7SIZ - chains A and B; structure by X-ray diffraction, 3.10 A resolution.

== Chain A ==
Molecule: Voltage-gated potassium channel subunit beta-2
Source organism: Rattus norvegicus
Notes: EC 1.1.1.-
UniProtKB: P62483 (KCAB2_RAT); residues 36-367 here = UniProt positions 36-367
Amino-acid sequence (333 residues; numbered 35 to 367; the number before each row is that of its first residue):
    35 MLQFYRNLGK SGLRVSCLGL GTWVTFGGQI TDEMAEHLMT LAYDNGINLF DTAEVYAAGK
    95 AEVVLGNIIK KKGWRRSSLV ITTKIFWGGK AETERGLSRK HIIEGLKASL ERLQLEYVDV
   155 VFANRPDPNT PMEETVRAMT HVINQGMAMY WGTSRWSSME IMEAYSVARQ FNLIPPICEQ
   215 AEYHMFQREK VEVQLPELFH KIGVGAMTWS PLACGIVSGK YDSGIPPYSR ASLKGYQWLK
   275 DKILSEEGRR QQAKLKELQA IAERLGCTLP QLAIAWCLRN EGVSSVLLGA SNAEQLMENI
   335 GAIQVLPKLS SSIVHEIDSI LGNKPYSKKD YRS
Unresolved in the structure: 35, 362-367
Sequence notes: initiating methionine (35)
Small-molecule neighbours: NADP (NAP; NADP nicotinamide-adenine-dinucleotide phosphate): Gly55, Thr56, Trp57, Thr59, Gln63, Asp85, Tyr90, Lys118, Asn158, Ser188, Arg189, Gln214, Trp243, Ser244, Pro245, Leu246, Ala247, Cys248, Gly249, Ser252, Lys254, Tyr255, Tyr262, Ser263, Arg264, Pro304, Leu321, Leu322, Gly323, Ala324, Ser325, Gln329, Glu332, Asn333
UniProt features mapped onto this chain:
  - active site: Tyr90 (Proton donor/acceptor)
  - binding site (NADP(+)): Thr56, Trp57, Gln63, Asp85, Asn158, Ser188, Arg189, Gln214, Trp243, Ser244, Pro245, Leu246, Ala247, Cys248, Lys254, Tyr262, Arg264, Gly323, Ser325, Gln329 and 2 more in UniProt
  - modified residue: Ser112 (Phosphoserine), Lys124 (N6-acetyllysine)

== Chain B ==
Molecule: Voltage gated potassium channel Kv1.2-Kv2.1
Source organism: Rattus norvegicus
Notes: engineered mutation(s): L15H, C31S, C32S, N207Q, W362F, S367T, C435S, C482S
Amino-acid sequence (514 residues; each row starts with the number of its first residue; numbers below 1 keep their minus sign (Met-18 is residue -18)):
   -18 MAHHHHHHHH HHGLVPRGSM TVATGDPVDE AAAHPGHPQD TYDPEADHES SERVVINISG
    42 LRFETQLKTL AQFPETLLGD PKKRMRYFDP LRNEYFFDRN RPSFDAILYY YQSGGRLRRP
   102 VNVPLDIFSE EIRFYELGEE AMEMFREDEG YIKEEERPLP ENEFQRQVWL LFEYPESSGP
   162 ARIIAIVSVM VILISIVSFC LETLPIFRDE NEDMHGGGVT FHTYSQSTIG YQQSTSFTDP
   222 FFIVETLCII WFSFEFLVRF FACPSKAGFF TNIMNIIDIV AIIPYYVTIF LTESNKSVLQ
   282 FQNVRRVVQI FRIMRILRIF KLSRHSKGLQ ILGQTLKASM RELGLLIFFL FIGVILFSSA
   342 VYFAEADERD SQFPSIPDAF FWAVVTMTTV GYGDMVPTTI GGKIVGSLCA IAGVLTIALP
   402 VPVIVSNFNY FYHRETEGEE QAQYLQVTSS PKIPSSPDLK KSRSASTISK SDYMEIQEGV
   462 NNSNEDFREE NLKTANSTLA NTNYVNITKM LTDV
Unresolved in the structure: -18 to 28, 133-143, 189-218, 271-284, 418-495
Metal / ion sites: K+ site 1: Thr370, Val371; K+ site 2 near Thr370 (its only coordinating residue here); K+ site 3: Val371, Gly372; K+ site 4: Gly372, Tyr373

== Interface between chain A and chain B ==
Contacting residue pairs (16):
  Met193(A) - Ser31(B)
  Met196(A) - Glu33(B)
  Met196(A) - Asn74(B)
  Tyr199(A) - Phe69(B)
  Tyr199(A) - Asp70(B)
  Tyr199(A) - Pro71(B)  hydrogen bond (side chain-backbone)
  Tyr199(A) - Asn74(B)  hydrogen bond (side chain-backbone)
  Ser200(A) - Asn74(B)
  Arg203(A) - Pro71(B)  hydrogen bond (side chain-backbone)
  Arg203(A) - Leu72(B)
  Glu231(A) - Pro62(B)
  Glu231(A) - Met66(B)
  His234(A) - Met66(B)
  Lys235(A) - Phe69(B)
  Lys235(A) - Pro71(B)
  Lys235(A) - Tyr76(B)  hydrogen bond
Also at the interface, not in a pair above, chain A (9 interface residues in all): Ile236

== Overview ==
Chain A and chain B form an interface of 9 and 10 residues respectively, with 4 hydrogen bonds. Among the
polar pairs are Tyr199(A)-Pro71(B), Tyr199(A)-Asn74(B) and Arg203(A)-Pro71(B). Bound to chain A: NADP.
Chain A is Voltage-gated potassium channel subunit beta-2 and chain B is Voltage gated potassium channel
Kv1.2-Kv2.1, both from Rattus norvegicus; the structure, C-type inactivation in a voltage gated K+ channel,
was determined by X-ray diffraction, deposited together with 7SIT.
